Entry 1WX5 (X-ray diffraction, 2.02 A resolution); this record covers chains A and B.

== Chain A ==
Molecule: tyrosinase
Source organism: Streptomyces castaneoglobisporus
Notes: EC 1.14.18.1
UniProt: Q83WS2 (Q83WS2_9ACTO); residues 1-273 here = UniProt positions 1-273
Sequence (281 residues; row label = number of the first residue in the row):
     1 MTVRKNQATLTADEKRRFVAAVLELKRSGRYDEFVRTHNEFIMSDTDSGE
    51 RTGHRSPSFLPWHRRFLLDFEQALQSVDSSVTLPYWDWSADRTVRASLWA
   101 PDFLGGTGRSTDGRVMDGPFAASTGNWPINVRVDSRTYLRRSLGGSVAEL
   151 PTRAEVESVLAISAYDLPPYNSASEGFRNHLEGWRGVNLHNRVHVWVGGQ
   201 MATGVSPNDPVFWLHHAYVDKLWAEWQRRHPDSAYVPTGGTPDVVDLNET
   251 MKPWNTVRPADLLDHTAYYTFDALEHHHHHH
Not modelled in the structure: 1, 277-281
Metal / ion sites: Na+: Thr-241, Val-244, Asp-246, Glu-249

== Chain B ==
Molecule: MelC
Source organism: Streptomyces castaneoglobisporus
UniProt: Q83WS1 (Q83WS1_9ACTO); numbering as in UniProt (aligned over 1-126)
Sequence (134 residues; numbered 1 to 134; the number before each row is that of its first residue):
     1 MPEITRRRALTAAAAVAATASAAVTLAAPAASAAGHHEPAAPESFDEVYK
    51 GRRIQGRPARGAAHHHEHGGGYEVFVDGVQLHVMRNADGSWISVVSHYDP
   101 VPTPRAAARAAVDELQGAPLLPFPANLEHHHHHH
Not modelled in the structure: 1-40, 60-70, 123-134

== Chain A / chain B interface ==
Contacting residue pairs (54; chain A residue first):
  His-38(A) with Tyr-98(B)
  Ile-42(A) with Met-84(B); His-97(B); Tyr-98(B)
  Met-43(A) with His-82(B); Met-84(B); Val-94(B), hydrophobic
  Asp-45(A) with Met-84(B)
  Asp-47(A) with Asn-86(B); Ala-87(B), hydrogen bond (side chain-backbone)
  Arg-55(A) with Met-84(B); Asn-86(B), hydrogen bond; Ile-92(B); His-97(B)
  Ser-110(A) with Gln-116(B)
  Thr-111(A) with Gln-116(B)
  Asp-112(A) with Gln-116(B)
  Arg-132(A) with Leu-121(B)
  Val-133(A) with Val-94(B), hydrophobic; Leu-120(B); Leu-121(B), hydrogen bond (backbone-backbone)
  Asp-134(A) with Glu-114(B); Leu-115(B); Ala-118(B); Pro-119(B); Leu-121(B)
  Ser-135(A) with Ala-118(B); Pro-119(B), hydrogen bond (backbone-backbone)
  Arg-136(A) with Glu-114(B), salt bridge; Leu-115(B), hydrogen bond (side chain-backbone); Gln-116(B), hydrogen bond; Ala-118(B)
  Arg-140(A) with Glu-114(B), salt bridge; Gln-116(B)
  Ser-172(A) with Ala-87(B)
  Ala-173(A) with Ala-87(B), hydrophobic
  Trp-184(A) with Asn-86(B); Ile-92(B), hydrophobic; His-97(B); Pro-100(B), hydrophobic
  His-190(A) with Tyr-98(B)
  Asn-191(A) with Tyr-98(B)
  His-194(A) with Tyr-98(B)
  Val-195(A) with Tyr-98(B)
  Gly-199(A) with Glu-114(B)
  Met-201(A) with Tyr-98(B)
  Ala-202(A) with Val-95(B); Ser-96(B); His-97(B), hydrogen bond (backbone-backbone)
  Thr-203(A) with Val-94(B); Val-95(B); Tyr-98(B)
  Gly-204(A) with Val-94(B), hydrogen bond (backbone-backbone)
  Ser-206(A) with Tyr-98(B), hydrogen bond
Also at the interface, not in a pair above, chain A (32 interface residues in all): Asn-39, Thr-46, Gly-113, Asn-171
Also at the interface, not in a pair above, chain B (19 interface residues in all): Asp-99

== Summary ==
Chain A and chain B form an interface of 32 and 19 residues respectively; the contacts include 9 hydrogen
bonds and 2 salt bridges. Polar contacts include Arg-136(A)/Glu-114(B), Arg-140(A)/Glu-114(B) and
Asp-47(A)/Ala-87(B). The Na+ site is built by Thr-241(A), Val-244(A), Asp-246(A) and Glu-249(A).
Here chain A is tyrosinase and chain B is MelC, both from Streptomyces castaneoglobisporus. Entry 1WX5
(Crystal Structure of the copper-free Streptomyces castaneoglobisporus tyrosinase complexed with a caddie
protein in the monoclinic ...) was determined by X-ray diffraction (same publication as 1WX2, 1WX4, 1WXC,
2AHK, 2AHL and 2ZMX).
